1IZP - chain A; structure by X-ray diffraction, 1.50 A resolution.

== Chain A ==
Molecule: Ribonuclease A
From: Bos taurus
Notes: EC 3.1.27.5
UniProtKB: P61823 (RNAS1_BOVIN); residues 1-124 here correspond to UniProt positions 27-150 (UniProt number = residue number + 26)
Sequence (124 residues; each row starts with the number of its first residue):
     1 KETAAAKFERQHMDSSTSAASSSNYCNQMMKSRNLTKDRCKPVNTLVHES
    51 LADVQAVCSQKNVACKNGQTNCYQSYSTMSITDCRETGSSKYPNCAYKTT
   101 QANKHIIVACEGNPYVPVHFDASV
Differences from the reference sequence: engineered mutation Leu46 (Phe72 in P61823)
Swiss-Prot annotation at these positions:
  - active site: His12 (Proton acceptor), His119 (Proton donor)
  - binding site (substrate): Lys7, Arg10, Lys41 to Thr45, Lys66, Arg85
  - glycosylation: Lys1 (N-linked (Glc) (glycation) lysine), Lys7 (N-linked (Glc) (glycation) lysine), Asn34 (N-linked (GlcNAc...) asparagine), Lys37 (N-linked (Glc) (glycation) lysine), Lys41 (N-linked (Glc) (glycation) lysine)
Disulfide bonds: Cys26-Cys84, Cys40-Cys95, Cys58-Cys110, Cys65-Cys72

== In short ==
From UniProt: active-site residues His12 and His119 and 9 substrate-binding residues.
Chain A is Ribonuclease A (Bos taurus); the structure, F46L mutant of bovine pancreatic ribonuclease A, was
determined by X-ray diffraction together with 1IZQ and 1IZR from the same study.
